Entry 8Q06 (X-ray diffraction, 1.90 A resolution); this record covers chains A and B of the 4 polymer chains in the assembly.

[Chain A (and B)]
Molecule: Ubiquitin carboxyl-terminal hydrolase MINDY
Organism: Escherichia coli
Notes: EC 3.4.19.12; chain B of this document is another copy of the same molecule, construct and numbering; everything in this record applies to it too
UniProt: L5MDV7 (L5MDV7_MYODS); residues 296-370 here correspond to UniProt positions 314-388 (UniProt number = residue number + 18)
Amino-acid sequence (80 residues; each row starts with the number of its first residue):
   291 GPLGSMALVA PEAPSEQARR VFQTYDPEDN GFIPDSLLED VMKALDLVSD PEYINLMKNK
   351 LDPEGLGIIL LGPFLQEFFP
Disordered / not traced: 291-301 (chain B: 291-295)
Construct notes: expression tag (291-295)

[Interface between chain A and chain B]
Pairs across the interface (13; chain A residue first):
  Arg310(A) - Glu354(B)
  Arg310(A) - Leu356(B)
  Gln313(A) - Glu354(B)
  Thr314(A) - Leu351(B)
  Thr314(A) - Glu354(B)
  Thr314(A) - Leu356(B)
  Thr314(A) - Leu360(B)
  Tyr315(A) - Leu360(B)
  Tyr315(A) - Pro363(B)
  Lys333(A) - Asp319(B)  salt bridge
  Lys333(A) - Asn320(B)
  Lys333(A) - Gly321(B)
  Ala334(A) - Leu360(B)  hydrophobic
Interface residues without a listed pair, chain A (8 interface residues in all): Val311, Asp330
Interface residues without a listed pair, chain B (9 interface residues in all): Gly362

[Overview]
The interface between chain A and chain B involves 8 residues on one side and 9 on the other, with 1 salt
bridge. The salt-bridged pair is Lys333(A)-Asp319(B).
Chain A and chain B are both Ubiquitin carboxyl-terminal hydrolase MINDY (Escherichia coli); the structure,
EF-hand of MINDY3 Deubiquitylase in Complex with UBL of RAD23A, was determined by X-ray diffraction.
